Entry 7VAI (electron microscopy, 3.10 A resolution); this record covers chains C and F of the 12 polymer chains in the assembly.

[Chain C]
Name: V-type ATP synthase alpha chain
From: Thermus thermophilus HB8
Notes: EC 7.1.2.2
UniProt: Q56403 (VATA_THET8); numbering as in UniProt (aligned over 1-578)
Amino-acid sequence (578 residues; row label = number of the first residue in the row):
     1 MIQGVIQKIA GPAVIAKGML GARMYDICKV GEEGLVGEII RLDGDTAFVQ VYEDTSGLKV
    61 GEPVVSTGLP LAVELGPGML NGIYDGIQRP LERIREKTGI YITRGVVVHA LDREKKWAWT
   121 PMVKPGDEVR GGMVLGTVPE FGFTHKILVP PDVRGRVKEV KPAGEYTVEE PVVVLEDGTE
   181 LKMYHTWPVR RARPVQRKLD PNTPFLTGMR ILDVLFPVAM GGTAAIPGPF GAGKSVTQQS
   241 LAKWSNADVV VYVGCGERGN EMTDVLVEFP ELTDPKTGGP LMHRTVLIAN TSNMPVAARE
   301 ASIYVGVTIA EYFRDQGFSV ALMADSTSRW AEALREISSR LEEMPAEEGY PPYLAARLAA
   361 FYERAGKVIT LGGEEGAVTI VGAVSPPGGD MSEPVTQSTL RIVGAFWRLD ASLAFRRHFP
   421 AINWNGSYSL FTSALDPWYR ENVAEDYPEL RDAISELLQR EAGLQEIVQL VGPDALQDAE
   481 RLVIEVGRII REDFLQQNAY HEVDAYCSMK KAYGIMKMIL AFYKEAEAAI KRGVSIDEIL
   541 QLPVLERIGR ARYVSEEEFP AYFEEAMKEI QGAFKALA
Differences from the reference sequence: conflict Ala232 (Ser in Q56403), Ser235 (Thr in Q56403)

[Chain F]
Name: V-type ATP synthase beta chain
From: Thermus thermophilus HB8
UniProt: Q56404 (VATB_THET8); numbering as in UniProt (aligned over 1-478)
Amino-acid sequence (478 residues; numbered 1 to 478; the number before each row is that of its first residue):
     1 MDLLKKEYTG ITYISGPLLF VENAKDLAYG AIVDIKDGTG RVRGGQVIEV SEEYAVIQVF
    61 EETTGLDLAT TSVSLVEDVA RLGVSKEMLG RRFNGIGKPI DGLPPITPEK RLPITGLPLN
   121 PVARRKPEQF IQTGISTIDV MNTLVRGQKL PIFSGSGLPA NEIAAQIARQ ATVRPDLSGE
   181 GEKEEPFAVV FAAMGITQRE LSYFIQEFER TGALSRSVLF LNKADDPTIE RILTPRMALT
   241 VAEYLAFEHD YHVLVILTDM TNYCEALREI GAAREEIPGR RGYPGYMYTD LATIYERAGV
   301 VEGKKGSVTQ IPILSMPDDD RTHPIPDLTG YITEGQIQLS RELHRKGIYP PIDPLPSLSR
   361 LMNNGVGKGK TREDHKQVSD QLYSAYANGV DIRKLVAIIG EDALTENDRR YLQFADAFER
   421 FFINQGQQNR SIEESLQIAW ALLSMLPQGE LKRISKDHIG KYYGQKLEEI WGAPQALD
Not modelled in the structure: 1, 473-478

[Chain C / chain F interface]
Contacting residue pairs - 39 pairs, chain C then chain F:
  Ala22(C) with Asp67(F)
  Arg23(C) with Gly65(F); Leu66(F)
  Met24(C) with Thr63(F); Gly65(F), hydrogen bond (backbone-backbone); Leu66(F), hydrogen bond (backbone-backbone)
  Tyr25(C) with Thr64(F)
  Arg41(C) with Tyr13(F), hydrogen bond; Ile14(F); Ser15(F)
  Leu42(C) with Tyr13(F); Ile14(F), hydrogen bond (backbone-backbone); Leu66(F); Asp67(F); Leu68(F), hydrophobic
  Asp43(C) with Thr12(F); Tyr13(F)
  Gly44(C) with Thr12(F), hydrogen bond (backbone-backbone); Leu68(F)
  Asp200(C) with Gln206(F)
  Glu347(C) with Arg268(F), salt bridge; Arg281(F)
  Pro352(C) with Ala272(F), hydrophobic
  Tyr353(C) with Glu269(F)
  Ala356(C) with Thr228(F)
  Glu363(C) with Thr197(F); Gln198(F), hydrogen bond (side chain-backbone); Asp225(F)
  Ser392(C) with Asp318(F)
  Gln397(C) with Pro317(F)
  Leu400(C) with Ser156(F)
  Arg401(C) with Glu265(F), salt bridge; Ser315(F)
  Ile402(C) with Thr197(F)
  Val403(C) with Arg199(F)
  Asn425(C) with Arg345(F), hydrogen bond (backbone-side chain)
  Gly426(C) with Arg345(F)
  Tyr428(C) with Ser156(F), hydrogen bond
  Leu430(C) with Arg199(F)
Interface residues without a listed pair, chain C (35 interface residues in all): Leu20, Gly21, Lys198, Met344, Ala346, Ala355, Ala359, Ala360, Gly404, Phe431, Gln459
Interface residues without a listed pair, chain F (35 interface residues in all): Ala69, Gly157, Ala224, Thr261, Asn262, Glu275, Glu276, Tyr283, His323

[In short]
Chain C and chain F each contribute 35 residues to their interface; the contacts include 8 hydrogen bonds and
2 salt bridges. Polar contacts include Glu347(C)-Arg268(F), Arg401(C)-Glu265(F) and Arg41(C)-Tyr13(F).
Here chain C is V-type ATP synthase alpha chain and chain F is V-type ATP synthase beta chain, both from
Thermus thermophilus HB8. Entry 7VAI (V1EG of V/A-ATPase from Thermus thermophilus, state1-1) was determined
by electron microscopy (same publication as 7VAJ, 7VAK, 7VAL, 7VAM, 7VAN, 7VAO and 11 further entries).
